Entry 3WQZ (X-ray diffraction, 3.49 A resolution); this record covers chains A and C of the 3 polymer chains in the assembly.

Chain A:
Protein: Alanine--tRNA ligase
Source organism: Archaeoglobus fulgidus
Notes: EC 6.1.1.7
Reference sequence: O28029 (SYA_ARCFU); residue numbers follow UniProt; this construct covers 1-906
Amino-acid sequence (906 residues; each row starts with the number of its first residue):
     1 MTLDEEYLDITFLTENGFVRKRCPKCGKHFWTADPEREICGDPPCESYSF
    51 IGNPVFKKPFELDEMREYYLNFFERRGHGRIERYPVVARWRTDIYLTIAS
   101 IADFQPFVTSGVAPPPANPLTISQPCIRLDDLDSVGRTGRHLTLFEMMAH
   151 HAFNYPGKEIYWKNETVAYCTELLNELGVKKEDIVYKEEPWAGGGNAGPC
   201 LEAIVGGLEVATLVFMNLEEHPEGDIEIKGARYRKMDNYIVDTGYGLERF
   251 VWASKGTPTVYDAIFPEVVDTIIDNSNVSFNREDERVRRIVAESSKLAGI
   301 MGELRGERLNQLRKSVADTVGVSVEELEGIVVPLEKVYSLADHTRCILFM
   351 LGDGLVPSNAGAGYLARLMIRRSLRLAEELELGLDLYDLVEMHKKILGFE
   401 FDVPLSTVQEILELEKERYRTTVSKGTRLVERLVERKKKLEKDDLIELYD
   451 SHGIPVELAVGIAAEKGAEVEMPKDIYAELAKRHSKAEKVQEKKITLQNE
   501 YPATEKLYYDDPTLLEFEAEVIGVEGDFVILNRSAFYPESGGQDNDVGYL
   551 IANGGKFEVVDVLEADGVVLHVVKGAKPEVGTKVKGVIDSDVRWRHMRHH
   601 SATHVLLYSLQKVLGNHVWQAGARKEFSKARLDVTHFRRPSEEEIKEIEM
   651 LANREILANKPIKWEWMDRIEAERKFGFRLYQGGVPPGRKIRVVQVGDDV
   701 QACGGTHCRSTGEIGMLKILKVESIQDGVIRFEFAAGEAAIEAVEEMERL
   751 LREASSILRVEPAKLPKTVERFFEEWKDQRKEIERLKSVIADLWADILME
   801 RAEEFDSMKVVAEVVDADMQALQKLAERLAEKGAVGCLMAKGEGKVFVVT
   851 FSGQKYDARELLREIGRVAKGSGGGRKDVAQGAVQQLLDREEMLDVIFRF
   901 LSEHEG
Unresolved in the structure: 1
Metal / ion sites: Zn2+: His604, Cys703
Small-molecule neighbours: '5'-O-(N-(L-alanyl)-sulfamoyl)adenosine (A5A): Ala99, Ser100, Ile101, Arg128, Asp131, Arg140, His141, Leu142, Phe145, Met147, Trp191, Glu209, Val210, Ala211, Thr212, Val214, Asp242, Thr243, Gly244, Tyr245, Gly246, Arg249
Curated features (UniProtKB/Swiss-Prot):
  - binding site (Zn(2+)): His600, His604, Cys703, His707
What the authors report for this chain:
  - mutagenesis - N359A (1.7-fold): decreased catalytic activity on tRNAAla/GU
  - mutagenesis - D450A: unchanged catalytic activity
  - mutagenesis - D450A: increased catalytic activity on tRNAAla/WC

Chain C:
Molecule: 75-nt RNA strand
Sequence (75 nucleotides; numbered 1601 to 1676; 1 number in that range is skipped by the numbering (no residue carries it; nothing is unmodelled there); the number before each row is that of its first residue):
  1601 GGACUCGUAGCUCAGC
  1618 GGGAGAGCGCCGCCUUUGCGAGGCGGAGGCCGCGGGUUCAAAUCCCGCCG
  1668 AGUCCACCA

How chain A and chain C interact:
Contacting residue pairs (59):
  Tyr95(A) - A1673(C)  hydrogen bond to the base
  Glu220(A) - C1674(C)  hydrogen bond to the base
  Ala231(A) - C1674(C)  base contact
  Asn359(A) - U1670(C)  hydrogen bond to the base
  Asn359(A) - C1671(C)  hydrogen bond to the base
  Ala360(A) - G1601(C)  base contact
  Ala360(A) - C1671(C)  base contact
  Gly361(A) - G1601(C)  hydrogen bond to the base
  Gly361(A) - A1673(C)  hydrogen bond to the base
  Tyr364(A) - C1671(C)  hydrogen bond to the phosphate
  Tyr364(A) - C1672(C)  hydrogen bond to the phosphate
  Arg367(A) - U1670(C)  salt bridge to the phosphate
  Arg371(A) - U1670(C)  salt bridge to the phosphate
  Thr422(A) - G1669(C)  phosphate contact
  Thr422(A) - U1670(C)  hydrogen bond to the phosphate
  Arg428(A) - U1612(C)  hydrogen bond to the phosphate
  Arg428(A) - C1613(C)  salt bridge to the phosphate
  Arg432(A) - C1613(C)  salt bridge to the phosphate
  Arg432(A) - A1614(C)  salt bridge to the phosphate
  Arg436(A) - A1614(C)  sugar contact
  Tyr449(A) - U1670(C)  hydrogen bond to the sugar
  Tyr449(A) - C1671(C)  phosphate contact
  Tyr449(A) - C1672(C)  phosphate contact
  Asp450(A) - U1670(C)  hydrogen bond to the sugar
  Asp450(A) - C1671(C)  hydrogen bond to the sugar
  Ser451(A) - C1604(C)  hydrogen bond to the sugar
  Ser451(A) - U1605(C)  sugar contact
  Ser451(A) - G1669(C)  base contact
  Ser451(A) - U1670(C)  sugar contact
  His452(A) - U1605(C)  sugar contact
  His452(A) - U1670(C)  sugar contact
  Gly453(A) - U1670(C)  hydrogen bond to the sugar
  Ala481(A) - C1672(C)  sugar contact
  Ala481(A) - A1676(C)  hydrogen bond to the base
  Lys482(A) - C1675(C)  hydrogen bond to the base
  Lys482(A) - A1676(C)  base contact
  His484(A) - A1676(C)  base contact
  Ser485(A) - A1676(C)  phosphate contact
  Glu723(A) - G1667(C)  phosphate contact
  Asp727(A) - G1669(C)  phosphate contact
  Asp727(A) - U1670(C)  phosphate contact
  Trp776(A) - C1647(C)  sugar contact
  Lys777(A) - G1646(C)  salt bridge to the phosphate
  Lys777(A) - C1647(C)  phosphate contact
  Lys781(A) - G1645(C)  phosphate contact
  Gln823(A) - G1620(C)  hydrogen bond to the phosphate
  Glu827(A) - G1620(C)  hydrogen bond to the sugar
  Lys845(A) - C1656(C)  hydrogen bond to the phosphate
  Phe847(A) - C1656(C)  sugar contact
  Gly873(A) - G1619(C)  base contact
  Gly873(A) - C1656(C)  base contact
  Gly874(A) - G1619(C)  hydrogen bond to the base
  Gly875(A) - G1619(C)  hydrogen bond to the base
  Arg876(A) - G1620(C)  salt bridge to the phosphate
  Asp878(A) - G1620(C)  hydrogen bond to the base
  Gln881(A) - G1619(C)  hydrogen bond to the sugar
  Gln881(A) - G1620(C)  phosphate contact
  Gly882(A) - C1656(C)  base contact
  Ala883(A) - C1656(C)  sugar contact
Other interface residues (no listed pair), chain A (46 interface residues in all): Arg418, Lys425, Lys486, Ser724, Phe773, Arg785, Ser872
Other interface residues (no listed pair), chain C (25 interface residues in all): G1602, A1644, A1657, A1668

In short:
Chain A and chain C form an interface of 46 and 25 residues respectively, with 24 hydrogen bonds and 7 salt
bridges. Polar contacts include Tyr95(A)-A1673(C), Glu220(A)-C1674(C) and Asn359(A)-U1670(C). Bound to chain
A: '5'-O-(N-(L-alanyl)-sulfamoyl)adenosine. The paper reports that N359A of chain A reduces catalytic activity
on tRNAAla/GU; D450A of chain A increases catalytic activity on tRNAAla/WC.
Here chain A is Alanine--tRNA ligase (Archaeoglobus fulgidus) and chain C is a 75-nt RNA strand. Entry 3WQZ
(Crystal structure of Archaeoglobus fulgidus alanyl-tRNA synthetase in complex with a tRNA(Ala) variant having
A3.U70) was determined by X-ray diffraction.
